PDB entry 2E6C | X-ray diffraction, 2.05 A resolution | chains A and B of the 4 polymer chains in the assembly

# Chain A (and B)
Protein: 5'-nucleotidase surE
From: Thermus thermophilus
Notes: EC 3.1.3.5; chain B of this document is another copy of the same molecule, construct and numbering; everything in this record applies to it too
Reference sequence: Q53W92 (SURE_THET8); residues 1-244 here = UniProt positions 1-244
Amino-acid sequence (244 residues; row label = number of the first residue in the row):
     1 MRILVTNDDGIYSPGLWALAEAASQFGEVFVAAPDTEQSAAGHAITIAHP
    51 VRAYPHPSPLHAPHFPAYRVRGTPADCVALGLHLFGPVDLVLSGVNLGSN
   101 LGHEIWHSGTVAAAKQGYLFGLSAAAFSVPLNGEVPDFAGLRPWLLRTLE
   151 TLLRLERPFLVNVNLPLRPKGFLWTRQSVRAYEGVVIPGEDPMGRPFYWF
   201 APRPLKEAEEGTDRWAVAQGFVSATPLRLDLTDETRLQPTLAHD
Unresolved in the structure: 244 (chain B: 37-42, 244)
Bound ions: Mn2+ site 1: D8, D9, N96 (shared with 1 residue of chain C); Mn2+ site 2: E37 (shared with 3 residues of chain C)
Curated features (UniProtKB/Swiss-Prot):
  - binding site (a divalent metal cation): D8, D9, S39, N96

# Chain A / chain B interface
Contacting residue pairs (139; chain A residue first):
  H43(A) with H107(B)
  I45(A) with F200(B), hydrophobic; P202(B), hydrophobic
  T46(A) with F200(B)
  I47(A) with F200(B); P202(B)
  A48(A) with W199(B); F200(B)
  H49(A) with W199(B)
  P50(A) with F197(B), hydrophobic; Y198(B); W199(B)
  V51(A) with F197(B); Y198(B), hydrogen bond (backbone-backbone); F200(B), hydrophobic
  R52(A) with D191(B), salt bridge; R195(B), hydrogen bond (side chain-backbone); P196(B), hydrogen bond (side chain-backbone); F197(B)
  Y54(A) with R195(B), hydrogen bond
  D76(A) with F200(B)
  A79(A) with V186(B)
  L80(A) with Y198(B), hydrophobic; F200(B), hydrophobic
  H83(A) with V186(B); P188(B)
  L84(A) with Y198(B)
  I105(A) with W106(B); L231(B), hydrophobic
  W106(A) with W106(B); H107(B), hydrogen bond (backbone-side chain); K115(B); R228(B); L229(B), hydrogen bond (side chain-backbone); L231(B)
  H107(A) with H43(B); A44(B); A112(B); K115(B)
  A112(A) with H107(B)
  K115(A) with W106(B); H107(B)
  L119(A) with R180(B); A181(B); Y182(B), hydrogen bond (backbone-backbone)
  F120(A) with Y182(B); E183(B); G184(B)
  L155(A) with R236(B)
  E156(A) with R236(B), hydrogen bond (backbone-side chain)
  P158(A) with R236(B), hydrogen bond (backbone-side chain)
  F159(A) with R236(B)
  L173(A) with T240(B)
  W174(A) with Q238(B)
  T175(A) with L237(B)
  R176(A) with D230(B), salt bridge; T232(B); E234(B), salt bridge; L237(B)
  Q177(A) with L229(B); D230(B); L231(B); T232(B), hydrogen bond (backbone-side chain)
  V179(A) with D230(B)
  A181(A) with L119(B)
  Y182(A) with L119(B), hydrogen bond (backbone-backbone); F120(B)
  E183(A) with F120(B)
  G184(A) with F120(B)
  V186(A) with A79(B); H83(B)
  P188(A) with H83(B)
  D191(A) with R52(B), salt bridge
  R195(A) with R52(B)
  P196(A) with R52(B)
  F197(A) with P50(B), hydrophobic; V51(B); R52(B)
  Y198(A) with P50(B); V51(B), hydrogen bond (backbone-backbone); L80(B), hydrophobic; H83(B); L84(B)
  W199(A) with H49(B); P50(B)
  F200(A) with I45(B), hydrophobic; T46(B); I47(B); V51(B), hydrophobic; D76(B); L80(B), hydrophobic
  P202(A) with I45(B), hydrophobic; I47(B)
  P226(A) with L231(B); T232(B); D233(B), hydrogen bond (backbone-backbone); R236(B)
  L227(A) with L231(B); D233(B)
  R228(A) with W106(B); R228(B); L231(B), hydrogen bond (backbone-backbone); T232(B); D233(B)
  L229(A) with W106(B), hydrogen bond (backbone-side chain); Q177(B)
  D230(A) with R176(B), salt bridge; Q177(B); V179(B); R228(B), hydrogen bond (backbone-side chain)
  L231(A) with I105(B), hydrophobic; W106(B); Q177(B), hydrogen bond (backbone-side chain); P226(B); L227(B); R228(B), hydrogen bond (backbone-backbone); L231(B), hydrophobic
  T232(A) with R176(B); Q177(B), hydrogen bond (side chain-backbone); P226(B); R228(B), hydrogen bond (backbone-side chain)
  D233(A) with P226(B), hydrogen bond (backbone-backbone); L227(B); R228(B)
  E234(A) with R176(B), salt bridge
  R236(A) with E156(B), hydrogen bond (side chain-backbone); P158(B), hydrogen bond (side chain-backbone); F159(B); P226(B)
  L237(A) with W174(B); T175(B); R176(B)
  P239(A) with L155(B), hydrophobic; W174(B)
  T240(A) with R154(B)
  L241(A) with T151(B); R154(B); L155(B), hydrophobic
  A242(A) with R154(B), hydrogen bond (backbone-backbone)
Interface residues without a listed pair, chain A (65 interface residues in all): A53, S108, R180, T225
Interface residues without a listed pair, chain B (65 interface residues in all): A48, A53, H103, A201, T225

# Summary
The chain A/chain B interface involves 65 residues from each chain, with 24 hydrogen bonds and 6 salt bridges.
Polar pairs include R52(A)-D191(B), R176(A)-D230(B) and R176(A)-E234(B). D8(A), D9(A) and N96(A) coordinate
Mn2+ site 1. UniProt lists 4 divalent metal cation-binding residues on chain A.
Both chains are 5'-nucleotidase surE (Thermus thermophilus). Entry 2E6C (Crystal structure of the stationary
phase survival protein SurE from Thermus thermophilus HB8 cocrystallized with manganese ...) was determined by
X-ray diffraction together with 2E69, 2E6B, 2E6E, 2E6G and 2E6H from the same study.
